6RD8 - chains 3 and M of the 18 polymer chains in the assembly; structure by electron microscopy, 3.08 A resolution.

Chain 3:
Molecule: Mitochondrial F1F0 ATP synthase associated 32 kDa protein
From: Polytomella sp. Pringsheim 198.80
Reference sequence: K0J903 (K0J903_9CHLO); residue numbers follow UniProt; this construct covers 1-325
Chain sequence (325 residues; numbered 1 to 325; the number before each row is that of its first residue):
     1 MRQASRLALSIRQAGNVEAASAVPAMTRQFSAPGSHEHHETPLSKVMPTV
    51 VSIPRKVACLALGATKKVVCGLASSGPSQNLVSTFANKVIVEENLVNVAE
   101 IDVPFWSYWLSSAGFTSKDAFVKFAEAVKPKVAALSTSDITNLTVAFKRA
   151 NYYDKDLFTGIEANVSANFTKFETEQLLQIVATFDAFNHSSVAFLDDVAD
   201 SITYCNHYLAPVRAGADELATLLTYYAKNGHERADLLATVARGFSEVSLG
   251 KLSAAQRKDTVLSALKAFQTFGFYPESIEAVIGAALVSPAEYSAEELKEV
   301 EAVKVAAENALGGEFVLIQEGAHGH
Not modelled in the structure: 1-76, 322-325

Chain M:
Molecule: Mitochondrial ATP synthase subunit 6
From: Polytomella sp. Pringsheim 198.80
Reference sequence: H8PGG3 (H8PGG3_9CHLO); numbering as in UniProt (aligned over 1-327)
Chain sequence (327 residues; each row starts with the number of its first residue):
     1 MSVLSSVSMGSRIGSSLLGRSSAYLAQCGFSTRSNLNGSIDTSSSVFQAL
    51 SSDNENKPAASPLNVKLPGMSCSSILLPKTSRIAVPFGNQTMAMSSVRDV
   101 KTGSLPTNFLTGVYRFWRSQNPAEKPHDPVNDRLLPAVVDASDKRASIGT
   151 WATTFFCTIISCNLLGLMPFNEAPTSGLGFATGLGVSVWATATILGLSKT
   201 GFKFPGHFIPGGTPWPMAFIFVPLETISYTFRAVSLGVRLWVNMLAGHTL
   251 LHILTGMALALPFSLGFFSMVPATFGVCCLLSALVGLEYLVAVLQSGVFS
   301 ILSTVYVGEFNHDKFIGPAAKIVKKIH
Not modelled in the structure: 1-94, 206-218, 325-327
Bound ions: Zn2+: His248, His252
What the authors report for this chain:
  - Zn2+ coordination: His248, His252
  - catalytic residues: His248, Glu288 (proposed by the authors, not directly observed)

Interface between chain 3 and chain M:
Residue-residue contacts - 42 pairs, chain 3 then chain M:
  Tyr208(3) - Leu135(M)  hydrophobic
  Leu209(3) - Val139(M)  hydrophobic
  Val212(3) - Pro136(M)  hydrophobic
  Val212(3) - Val139(M)  hydrophobic
  Arg213(3) - Val139(M)
  Arg213(3) - Asp143(M)  salt bridge
  Arg242(3) - Asp132(M)  salt bridge
  Arg242(3) - Pro136(M)
  Ser245(3) - Pro136(M)
  Glu246(3) - Arg133(M)  salt bridge
  Glu246(3) - Ile316(M)
  Glu246(3) - Gly317(M)
  Glu246(3) - Pro318(M)
  Glu246(3) - Ala319(M)
  Val247(3) - Asp140(M)
  Glu276(3) - Asn131(M)  hydrogen bond
  Glu276(3) - Arg133(M)
  Ser277(3) - Arg133(M)
  Glu279(3) - Arg133(M)  salt bridge
  Glu279(3) - Ala320(M)
  Glu279(3) - Lys321(M)
  Glu279(3) - Ile322(M)  hydrogen bond (side chain-backbone)
  Ala280(3) - Arg133(M)
  Glu308(3) - Ile322(M)
  Leu311(3) - Ile322(M)  hydrophobic
  Gly312(3) - Lys324(M)
  Gly313(3) - Ile322(M)
  Gly313(3) - Lys324(M)
  Glu314(3) - Lys321(M)
  Glu314(3) - Ile322(M)
  Glu314(3) - Val323(M)  hydrogen bond (backbone-backbone)
  Phe315(3) - Ala320(M)  hydrophobic
  Phe315(3) - Lys321(M)
  Phe315(3) - Ile322(M)  hydrophobic
  Val316(3) - Ala320(M)
  Val316(3) - Lys321(M)  hydrogen bond (backbone-backbone)
  Val316(3) - Val323(M)  hydrophobic
  Leu317(3) - Ala319(M)
  Leu317(3) - Ala320(M)  hydrophobic
  Ile318(3) - Pro318(M)
  Ile318(3) - Ala319(M)  hydrogen bond (backbone-backbone)
  Ile318(3) - Lys321(M)
Also at the interface, not in a pair above, chain 3 (23 interface residues in all): Lys251, Gly283

Overview:
23 residues of chain 3 and 17 residues of chain M are in contact; the contacts include 5 hydrogen bonds and 4
salt bridges. Polar contacts include Arg213(3)-Asp143(M), Arg242(3)-Asp132(M) and Glu246(3)-Arg133(M).
His248(M) and His252(M) coordinate Zn2+. From the paper: catalytic residues His248(M) and Glu288(M); Zn2+
coordination by His248(M) and His252(M).
Chain 3 is Mitochondrial F1F0 ATP synthase associated 32 kDa protein and chain M is Mitochondrial ATP synthase
subunit 6, both from Polytomella sp. Pringsheim 198.80; the structure, CryoEM structure of Polytomella F-ATP
synthase, c-ring position 2, focussed refinement of Fo and peripheral stalk, was determined by electron
microscopy together with 6RD4, 6RD5, 6RD6, 6RD7, 6RD9, 6RDA and 46 further entries from the same study.
